8FL8 - chains O and P of the 27 polymer chains in the assembly; structure by electron microscopy, 4.20 A resolution (low resolution: residue-level contacts below are approximate; hydrogen-bond / salt-bridge calls are withheld).

[Chain O (and P)]
Name: ATP synthase subunit 9, mitochondrial
From: Saccharomyces cerevisiae
Notes: chain P of this document is another copy of the same molecule, construct and numbering; everything in this record applies to it too
Reference sequence: A0A0G3F489 (A0A0G3F489_YEASX); residue numbers follow UniProt; this construct covers 1-75
Sequence (75 residues; each row starts with the number of its first residue):
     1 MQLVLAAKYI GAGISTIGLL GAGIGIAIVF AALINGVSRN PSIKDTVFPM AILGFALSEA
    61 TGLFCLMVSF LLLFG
Disordered / not traced: 75 (chain P: fully traced)

[Interface between chain O and chain P]
Pairs across the interface (64; chain O residue first):
  Met1(O) - Gln2(P)
  Leu3(O) - Ala6(P)
  Val4(O) - Gln2(P)
  Val4(O) - Tyr9(P)
  Ala7(O) - Ala6(P)
  Ala7(O) - Ile10(P)
  Lys8(O) - Tyr9(P)
  Ile10(O) - Ile10(P)
  Gly11(O) - Ile10(P)
  Gly11(O) - Gly13(P)
  Ile14(O) - Gly13(P)
  Ile14(O) - Ile14(P)
  Ile14(O) - Ile17(P)
  Ser15(O) - Gly13(P)
  Ser15(O) - Thr16(P)
  Ile17(O) - Ile17(P)
  Ile17(O) - Leu20(P)
  Gly18(O) - Leu20(P)
  Leu20(O) - Leu20(P)
  Gly21(O) - Leu20(P)
  Gly21(O) - Ile24(P)
  Ile24(O) - Ile24(P)
  Gly25(O) - Ile24(P)
  Gly25(O) - Ala27(P)
  Ile28(O) - Ala27(P)
  Ile28(O) - Ile28(P)
  Val29(O) - Ala27(P)
  Val29(O) - Ile34(P)
  Ala32(O) - Ala31(P)
  Ala32(O) - Ile34(P)
  Leu33(O) - Ile34(P)
  Asn35(O) - Asn35(P)
  Gly36(O) - Ser38(P)
  Arg39(O) - Ser38(P)
  Arg39(O) - Arg39(P)
  Asn40(O) - Ser38(P)
  Ile43(O) - Val37(P)
  Ile43(O) - Ser38(P)
  Thr46(O) - Lys44(P)
  Val47(O) - Ile34(P)
  Val47(O) - Val37(P)
  Met50(O) - Leu33(P)
  Met50(O) - Ile34(P)
  Met50(O) - Val37(P)
  Ala51(O) - Ile34(P)
  Gly54(O) - Phe30(P)
  Leu57(O) - Ile26(P)
  Leu57(O) - Phe30(P)
  Leu57(O) - Phe55(P)
  Ser58(O) - Gly23(P)
  Ser58(O) - Ile26(P)
  Thr61(O) - Leu19(P)
  Thr61(O) - Gly23(P)
  Phe64(O) - Leu63(P)
  Cys65(O) - Thr16(P)
  Cys65(O) - Leu19(P)
  Val68(O) - Thr16(P)
  Val68(O) - Leu66(P)
  Val68(O) - Ser69(P)
  Val68(O) - Phe70(P)
  Leu71(O) - Leu73(P)
  Leu71(O) - Phe74(P)
  Leu72(O) - Tyr9(P)
  Leu72(O) - Leu73(P)
Other interface residues (no listed pair), chain P (35 interface residues in all): Leu3, Leu5, Ala22, Pro41

[Overview]
37 residues of chain O and 35 residues of chain P are in contact.
Both chains are ATP synthase subunit 9, mitochondrial (Saccharomyces cerevisiae). Entry 8FL8 (Yeast ATP
Synthase structure in presence of MgATP) was determined by electron microscopy, deposited together with 8F29,
8F39 and 8FKJ.
